PDB entry 5L1Z | X-ray diffraction, 5.90 A resolution (low resolution: residue-level contacts below are approximate; hydrogen-bond / salt-bridge calls are withheld) | chains A and D of the 5 polymer chains in the assembly

# Chain A
Name: Cyclin-dependent kinase 9
Source organism: Homo sapiens
Notes: EC 2.7.11.22, 2.7.11.23
UniProt: P50750 (CDK9_HUMAN); residue numbers follow UniProt; this construct covers 1-330
Chain sequence (330 residues; numbered 1 to 330; the number before each row is that of its first residue):
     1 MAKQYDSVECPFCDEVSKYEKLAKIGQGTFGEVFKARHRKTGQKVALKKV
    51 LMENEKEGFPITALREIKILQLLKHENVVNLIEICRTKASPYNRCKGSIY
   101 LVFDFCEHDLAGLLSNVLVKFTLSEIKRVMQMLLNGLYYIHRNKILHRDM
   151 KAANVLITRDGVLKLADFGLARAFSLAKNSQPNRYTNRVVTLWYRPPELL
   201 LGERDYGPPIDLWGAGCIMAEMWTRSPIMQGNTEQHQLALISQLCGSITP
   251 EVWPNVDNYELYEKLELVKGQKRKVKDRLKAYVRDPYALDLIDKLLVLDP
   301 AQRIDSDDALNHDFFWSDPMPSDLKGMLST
Disordered / not traced: 1-7, 27-30, 89-96
Modified positions: T186 (phosphothreonine; TPO)
Curated features (UniProtKB/Swiss-Prot):
  - region: A166 to T191 (T-loop)
  - active site: D149 (Proton acceptor)
  - binding site (ATP): I25 to V33, K48, D104 to C106, D167
  - modified residue: K44 (N6-acetyllysine), K48 (N6-acetyllysine), S175 (Phosphoserine), T186 (Phosphothreonine)

# Chain D
Name: Protein Tat
Source organism: Human immunodeficiency virus type 1 group M subtype B (isolate BH10)
UniProt: P69697 (TAT_HV1B1), isoform P69697-2; numbering as in UniProt (aligned over 1-57)
Chain sequence (58 residues; numbered 0 to 57; the number before each row is that of its first residue; numbering starts at 0):
     0 XMEPVDPRLEPWKHPGSQPKTACTNCYCKKCCFHCQVCFITKALGISYGR
    50 KKRRQRRR
Disordered / not traced: 50-57
Construct notes: acetylation (0)
Modified positions: ACE (acetyl group) at position 0
Bound ions: Zn2+ site 1: C22, C34, C37; Zn2+ site 2: C25, C27, C30 (shared with 1 residue of chain B)
Curated features (UniProtKB/Swiss-Prot):
  - region: M1 to N24 (Interaction with human CREBBP), C22 to C37 (Cysteine-rich), F38 to G48 (Core), R49 to R57 (Interaction with the host capping enzyme RNGTT)
  - motif: R49 to R57 (Nuclear localization signal, RNA-binding (TAR), and protein transduction)
  - binding site (Zn(2+)): C22, C25, C27, C30, H33, C34, C37
  - site: W11 (Essential for Tat translocation through the endosomal membrane)
  - modified residue: K28 (N6-acetyllysine), K50 (N6-acetyllysine), K51 (N6-acetyllysine), R52 (Asymmetric dimethylarginine), R53 (Asymmetric dimethylarginine)
From the paper describing this entry:
  - binding site for the 23-nt RNA strand: N24 to K29

# Interface between chain A and chain D
Contacting residue pairs (13; chain A residue first):
  K144(A) with E9(D)
  R172(A) with W11(D)
  A173(A) with W11(D)
  F174(A) with E9(D); W11(D)
  S175(A) with E9(D); W11(D)
  K178(A) with L8(D)
  Q181(A) with K12(D)
  P182(A) with K12(D)
  N183(A) with W11(D); K12(D)
  Y185(A) with W11(D)

# Summary
10 residues of chain A face 4 of chain D across their interface. C25(D), C27(D) and C30(D) coordinate Zn2+
site 2. From UniProt: active-site residue D149(A) and 14 ATP-binding residues on chain A; 7 Zn2+-binding
residues on chain D. The paper reports a binding site for the 23-nt RNA strand at N24(D).
Here chain A is Cyclin-dependent kinase 9 (Homo sapiens) and chain D is Protein Tat (Human immunodeficiency
virus type 1 group M subtype B (isolate BH10)). Entry 5L1Z (TAR complex with HIV-1 Tat-AFF4-P-TEFb) was
determined by X-ray diffraction.
